Entry 5R0L (X-ray diffraction, 1.70 A resolution); this record covers chains A and B.

[Chain A]
Molecule: Pre-mRNA-splicing factor 8
From: Saccharomyces cerevisiae (strain ATCC 204508 / S288c)
Notes: fragment: yPrp8 RNaseH
UniProt: P33334 (PRP8_YEAST); residues 1836-2090 here = UniProt positions 1836-2090
Chain sequence (258 residues; each row starts with the number of its first residue):
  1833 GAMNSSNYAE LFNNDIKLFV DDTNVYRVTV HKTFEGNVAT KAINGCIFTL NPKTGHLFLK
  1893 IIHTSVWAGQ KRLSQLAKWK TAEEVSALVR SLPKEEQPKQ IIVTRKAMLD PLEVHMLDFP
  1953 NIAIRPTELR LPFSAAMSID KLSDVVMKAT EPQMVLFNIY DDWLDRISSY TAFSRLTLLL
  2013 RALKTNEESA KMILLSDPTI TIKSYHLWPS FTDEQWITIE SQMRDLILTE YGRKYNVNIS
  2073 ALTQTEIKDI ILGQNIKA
Unresolved in the structure: 2070-2090
Sequence notes: expression tag (1833-1835)
Residues lining bound ligands: TBJ (N-cyclopentyl-N'-{[(2R)-oxolan-2-yl]methyl}urea): Leu1988, Phe1989, Ser2036, Tyr2037, His2038, Leu2039
Swiss-Prot annotation at these positions:
  - mutagenesis: Asp1853 (D1853A: Alters protein folding. Severely impaired growth. Strongly reduced growth at 35 degrees Celsius; when associated with A-1854; D1853N: Reduced growth at 30 degrees Celsius ...), Asp1854 (D1854A: Reduced growth at 30 degrees Celsius. Strongly reduced growth at 16 degrees Celsius. Strongly reduced growth at 35 degrees Celsius; when associated with A-1853 ...), Thr1855 (T1855A: Reduced growth at 30 degrees Celsius. Strongly reduced growth at 16 degrees Celsius), Thr1936 (T1936A: Reduced growth at 30 degrees Celsius. Strongly reduced growth at 16 degrees Celsius), Arg1937 (R1937K: Severely impaired growth. Reduced growth at 30 degrees Celsius. Strongly reduced growth at 16 degrees Celsius)

[Chain B]
Molecule: A1 cistron-splicing factor AAR2
From: Saccharomyces cerevisiae (strain ATCC 204508 / S288c)
Notes: fragment: GAMA - Aar2(1-152) - SSSSS - Aar2(171-317); engineered mutation(s): L153_D170delinsSSSSS
UniProt: P32357 (AAR2_YEAST); aligned to UniProt positions 1-317 over residues 1-317
Chain sequence (308 residues; row label = number of the first residue in the row; note: 13 numbers in that range are skipped by the numbering (no residue carries them; nothing is unmodelled there); numbers below 1 keep their minus sign (Gly-3 is residue -3)):
    -3 GAMAMNTVPF TSAPIEVTIG IDQYSFNVKE NQPFHGIKDI PIGHVHVIHF QHADNSSMRY
    57 GYWFDCRMGN FYIQYDPKDG LYKMMEERDG AKFENIVHNF KERQMMVSYP KIDEDDTWYN
   117 LTEFVQMDKI RKIVRKDENQ FSYVDSSMTT VQENEL
   166 SSSSSDPAHS LNYTVINFKS REAIRPGHEM EDFLDKSYYL NTVMLQGIFK NSSNYFGELQ
   226 FAFLNAMFFG NYGSSLQWHA MIELICSSAT VPKHMLDKLD EILYYQIKTL PEQYSDILLN
   286 ERVWNICLYS SFQKNSLHNT EKIMENKYPE LL
Unresolved in the structure: -3 to 0, 166-169
Sequence notes: expression tag (-3 to 0); conflict Ser166 (Leu153 in P32357), Ser167 (Lys154 in P32357), Ser170 (Leu157 in P32357)
Swiss-Prot annotation at these positions:
  - region: Leu261 to Ile282 (Leucine-zipper)
  - modified residue: Ser253 (Phosphoserine), Thr274 (Phosphothreonine)

[Interface between chain A and chain B]
Pairs across the interface (17):
  Gln1907(A) with Met195(B); Leu199(B)
  Leu1908(A) with Met195(B), hydrophobic
  Trp1911(A) with Glu194(B); Met195(B), hydrophobic; Phe198(B), hydrophobic
  Asp1942(A) with Lys184(B), salt bridge; Phe198(B)
  Glu1945(A) with Lys184(B), salt bridge
  Val1946(A) with Ile189(B), hydrophobic; Glu194(B); Phe198(B), hydrophobic
  His1947(A) with Glu194(B), salt bridge
  Leu1949(A) with Lys184(B); Ser185(B); Arg186(B)
  Asp1950(A) with Arg186(B), salt bridge

[Summary]
Chain A and chain B form an interface of 9 and 8 residues respectively, with 4 salt bridges. Among the polar
pairs are Asp1942(A)-Lys184(B), Glu1945(A)-Lys184(B) and His1947(A)-Glu194(B). Ligands of chain A: compound
TBJ. From UniProt: 5 mutagenesis sites on chain A.
Here chain A is Pre-mRNA-splicing factor 8 and chain B is A1 cistron-splicing factor AAR2, both from
Saccharomyces cerevisiae (strain ATCC 204508 / S288c). Entry 5R0L (PanDDA analysis group deposition --
Aar2/RNaseH in complex with fragment F2X-Entry H11, DMSO-free) was determined by X-ray diffraction (same
publication as 5QY1, 5QY2, 5QY3, 5QY4, 5QY5, 5QY6 and 128 further entries).
